Entry 4QHO (X-ray diffraction, 2.37 A resolution); this record covers chain A.

[Chain A]
Molecule: Alpha-ketoglutarate-dependent dioxygenase FTO
From: Homo sapiens
Notes: EC 1.14.11.-
UniProt: Q9C0B1 (FTO_HUMAN); residues 32-505 here = UniProt positions 32-505
Chain sequence (495 residues; each row starts with the number of its first residue):
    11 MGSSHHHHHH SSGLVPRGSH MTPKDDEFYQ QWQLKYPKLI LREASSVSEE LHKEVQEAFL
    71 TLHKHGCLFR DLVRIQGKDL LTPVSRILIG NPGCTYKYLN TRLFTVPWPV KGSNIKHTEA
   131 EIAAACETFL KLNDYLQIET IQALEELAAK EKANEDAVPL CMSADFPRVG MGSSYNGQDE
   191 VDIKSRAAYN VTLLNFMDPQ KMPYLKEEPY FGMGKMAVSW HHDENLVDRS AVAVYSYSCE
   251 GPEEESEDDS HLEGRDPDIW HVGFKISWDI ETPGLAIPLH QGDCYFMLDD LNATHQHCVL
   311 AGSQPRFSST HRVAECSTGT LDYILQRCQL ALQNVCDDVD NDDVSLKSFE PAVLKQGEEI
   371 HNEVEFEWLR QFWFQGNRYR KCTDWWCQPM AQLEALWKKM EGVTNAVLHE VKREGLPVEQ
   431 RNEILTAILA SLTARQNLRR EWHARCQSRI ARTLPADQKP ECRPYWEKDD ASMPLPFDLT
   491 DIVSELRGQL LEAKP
Unresolved in the structure: 11-27, 164-188, 251-261, 505
Sequence notes: expression tag (11-31)
Ion coordination: Zn2+: His231, Asp233, His307 (together with NKG)
Residues lining bound ligands: NKG (N-{[3-hydroxy-6-(naphthalen-1-yl)pyridin-2-yl]carbonyl}glycine): Arg96, Tyr106, Tyr108, Leu109, Leu203, Asn205, Val228, His231, His232, Asp233, Glu234, Val244, Tyr295, His307, Val309, Arg316, Ser318, Thr320, Arg322
From the paper describing this entry:
  - binding site for NKG: Asn205, His231, Tyr295, Arg316, Ser318

[Summary]
Chain A binds compound NKG. The Zn2+ site is built by His231, Asp233 and His307. The paper reports a binding
site for NKG at Asn205, His231 and Tyr295 among others.
Chain A is Alpha-ketoglutarate-dependent dioxygenase FTO (Homo sapiens); the structure, Crystal structure of
the human fat mass and obesity associated protein (FTO) in complex with CCO10, was determined by X-ray
diffraction (same publication as 7E8Z and 7NRO).
